PDB entry 5WM4 | X-ray diffraction, 1.78 A resolution | chain A

# Chain A
Protein: Salicylate-AMP ligase
From: Streptomyces gandocaensis
UniProtKB: A0A140DJY3 (A0A140DJY3_9ACTN); residues 21-564 here correspond to UniProt positions 1-544 (UniProt number = residue number - 20)
Chain sequence (564 residues; row label = number of the first residue in the row):
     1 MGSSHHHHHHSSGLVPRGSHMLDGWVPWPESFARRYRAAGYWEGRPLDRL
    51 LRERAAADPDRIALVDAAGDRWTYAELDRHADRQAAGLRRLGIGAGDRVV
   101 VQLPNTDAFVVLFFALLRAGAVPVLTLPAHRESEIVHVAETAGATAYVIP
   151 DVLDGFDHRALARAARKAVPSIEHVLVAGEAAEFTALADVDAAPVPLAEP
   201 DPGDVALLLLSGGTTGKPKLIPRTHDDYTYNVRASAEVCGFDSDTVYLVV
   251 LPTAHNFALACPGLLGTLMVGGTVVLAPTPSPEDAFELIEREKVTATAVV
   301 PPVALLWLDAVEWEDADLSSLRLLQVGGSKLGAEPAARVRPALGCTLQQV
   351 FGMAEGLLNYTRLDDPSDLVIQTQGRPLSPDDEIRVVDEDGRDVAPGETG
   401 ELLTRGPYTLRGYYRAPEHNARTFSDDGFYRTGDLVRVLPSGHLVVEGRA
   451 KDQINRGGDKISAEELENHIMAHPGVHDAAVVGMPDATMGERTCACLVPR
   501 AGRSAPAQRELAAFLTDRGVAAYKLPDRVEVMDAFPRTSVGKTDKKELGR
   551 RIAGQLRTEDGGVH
Disordered / not traced: 1-18, 539-541, 556-564
Differences from the reference sequence: expression tag (1-20)
Bound ions: Mg2+: Met471, His473, Val476
Small-molecule neighbours: B5M (9-(5-O-{(S)-hydroxy[(2-hydroxy-6-methylbenzene-1-carbonyl)oxy]phosphoryl}-alpha-L-lyxofuranosyl)-9H-purin-6-amine): His255, Asn256, Phe257, Cys261, Val326, Gly327, Gly328, Ser329, Lys330, Val350, Phe351, Gly352, Met353, Ala354, Glu355, Leu358, Gln374, Asp434, Val446, Lys451, Gln453, Asn455, Lys460
Reported in the primary citation:
  - binding site for B5M: Asn256, Gly327, Gly328
  - specificity-determining residues: Val350 (proposed by the authors, not directly observed)
  - specificity-determining residues: Asn256 (by similarity / conservation)

# Summary
Bound to chain A: compound B5M. Met471, His473 and Val476 coordinate Mg2+. From the paper: a binding site for
B5M at Asn256, Gly327 and Gly328; specificity determinants Val350 and Asn256.
Chain A is Salicylate-AMP ligase (Streptomyces gandocaensis); the structure, Crystal Structure of CahJ in
Complex with 6-Methylsalicyl Adenylate, was determined by X-ray diffraction (same publication as 5WM2, 5WM3,
5WM5, 5WM6 and 5WM7).
